PDB entry 7T79 | X-ray diffraction, 2.40 A resolution | chain A

[Chain A]
Name: Isoform 2 of Hexokinase-4
From: Homo sapiens
Notes: EC 2.7.1.1
Reference sequence: P35557 (HXK4_HUMAN), isoform P35557-2; residues 0-465 here correspond to UniProt positions 1-466 (UniProt number = residue number + 1)
Chain sequence (466 residues; numbered 0 to 465; the number before each row is that of its first residue; numbering starts at 0):
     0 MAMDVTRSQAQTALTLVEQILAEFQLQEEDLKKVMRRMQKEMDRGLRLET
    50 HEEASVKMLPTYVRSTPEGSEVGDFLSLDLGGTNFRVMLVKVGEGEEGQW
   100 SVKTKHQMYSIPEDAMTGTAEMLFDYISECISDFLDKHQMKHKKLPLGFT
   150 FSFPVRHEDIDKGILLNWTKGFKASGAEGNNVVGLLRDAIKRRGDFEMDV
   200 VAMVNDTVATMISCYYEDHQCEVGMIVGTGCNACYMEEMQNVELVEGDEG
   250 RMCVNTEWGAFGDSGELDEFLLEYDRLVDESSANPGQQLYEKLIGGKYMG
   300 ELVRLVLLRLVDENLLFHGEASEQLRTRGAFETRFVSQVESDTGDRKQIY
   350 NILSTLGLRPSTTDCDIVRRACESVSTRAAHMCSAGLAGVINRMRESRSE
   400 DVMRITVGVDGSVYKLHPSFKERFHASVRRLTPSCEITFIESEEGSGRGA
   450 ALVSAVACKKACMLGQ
Unresolved in the structure: 0-13, 81-82, 94-97, 465
Small-molecule neighbours:
  - G1S (diethyl {[3-(3-{[5-(azetidine-1-carbonyl)pyrazin-2-yl]oxy}-5-[(propan-2-yl)oxy]benzamido)-1H-pyrazol-1-yl]methyl}phosphonate): Tyr-61, Val-62, Arg-63, Ser-64, Thr-65, Pro-66, Gly-68, Ser-69, Val-91, Trp-99, Val-101, Ile-159, Met-210, Ile-211, Tyr-214, Tyr-215, Cys-220, Glu-221, Met-235, Leu-451, Val-452, Val-455, Ala-456, Lys-459
  - alpha-D-glucopyranose (GLC): Ser-151, Phe-152, Pro-153, Thr-168, Lys-169, Asn-204, Asp-205, Thr-206, Ile-225, Gly-229, Cys-230, Asn-231, Asn-254, Glu-256, Gln-287, Glu-290

[In short]
Ligands of chain A: compound G1S and alpha-D-glucopyranose.
Chain A is Isoform 2 of Hexokinase-4 (Homo sapiens); the structure, Crystal structure of glucokinase
(hexokinase 4) complexed with ligand aka diethyl {[3-(3-{[5-(azetidine-1-carbon
yl)pyrazin-2-yl]oxy}-5-(propan-2-yloxy)benzamido)-1H- pyrazol-1-yl]methyl}phosphonate, was determined by X-ray
diffraction.
